PDB entry 6SJT | X-ray diffraction, 3.10 A resolution | chain AAA

# Chain AAA
Protein: NttC
From: Legionella pneumophila 130b
UniProt: A0A0C9MKT2 (A0A0C9MKT2_LEGPN); residues 1-108 here correspond to UniProt positions 23-130 (UniProt number = residue number + 22)
Chain sequence (123 residues; numbered -14 to 108; the number before each row is that of its first residue; numbers below 1 keep their minus sign (Mse-14 is residue -14)):
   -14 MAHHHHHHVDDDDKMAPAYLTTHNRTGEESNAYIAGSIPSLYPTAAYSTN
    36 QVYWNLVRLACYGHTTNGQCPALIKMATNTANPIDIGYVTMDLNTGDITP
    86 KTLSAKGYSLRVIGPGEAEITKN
Unresolved in the structure: -14 to 0
Sequence notes: initiating methionine (-14); expression tag (-13 to 0)
Modified positions: Mse-14, Mse0 (selenomethionine); Mse61, Mse76 (selenomethionine; parent Met)
Disulfide bonds: Cys46-Cys55
What the authors report for this chain:
  - conformationally variable residues: Ser22, Gly48 (from molecular simulation)

# Summary
From the paper: conformational variability at Ser22 and Gly48.
Chain AAA is NttC (Legionella pneumophila 130b); the structure, Crystal structure of the Legionella
pneumophila type II secretion system substrate NttC, was determined by X-ray diffraction together with 6SKW
from the same study.
